1CUO - chain A; structure by X-ray diffraction, 1.60 A resolution.

Chain A:
Name: Protein (azurin iso-2)
Organism: Methylomonas sp. J
UniProtKB: P12335 (AZUR2_METJ); residues 1-129 here = UniProt positions 1-129
Amino-acid sequence (129 residues; each row starts with the number of its first residue):
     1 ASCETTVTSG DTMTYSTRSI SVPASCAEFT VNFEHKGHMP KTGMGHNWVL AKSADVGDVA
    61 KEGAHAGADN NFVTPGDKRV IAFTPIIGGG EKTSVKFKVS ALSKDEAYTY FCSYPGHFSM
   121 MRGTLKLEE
Cystine bridges: Cys3-Cys26
Metal / ion sites: Cu ion: His46, Cys112, His117
UniProt features mapped onto this chain:
  - binding site (Cu cation): His46, Cys112, His117, Met121

In short:
His46, Cys112 and His117 form the Cu ion site. Curated annotation (UniProt) lists 4 Cu cation-binding
residues.
Chain A is Protein (azurin iso-2) (Methylomonas sp. J); the structure, Crystal structure analysis of isomer-2
azurin from methylomonas J, was determined by X-ray diffraction (same publication as 1UAT).
